9DIX - chains A and B of the 6 polymer chains in the assembly; structure by electron microscopy, 3.51 A resolution.

# Chain A
Name: Envelope glycoprotein H
Source organism: Human betaherpesvirus 5
UniProt: A8T7F0 (A8T7F0_HCMV); residue numbers follow UniProt; this construct covers 30-709
Chain sequence (680 residues; row label = number of the first residue in the row):
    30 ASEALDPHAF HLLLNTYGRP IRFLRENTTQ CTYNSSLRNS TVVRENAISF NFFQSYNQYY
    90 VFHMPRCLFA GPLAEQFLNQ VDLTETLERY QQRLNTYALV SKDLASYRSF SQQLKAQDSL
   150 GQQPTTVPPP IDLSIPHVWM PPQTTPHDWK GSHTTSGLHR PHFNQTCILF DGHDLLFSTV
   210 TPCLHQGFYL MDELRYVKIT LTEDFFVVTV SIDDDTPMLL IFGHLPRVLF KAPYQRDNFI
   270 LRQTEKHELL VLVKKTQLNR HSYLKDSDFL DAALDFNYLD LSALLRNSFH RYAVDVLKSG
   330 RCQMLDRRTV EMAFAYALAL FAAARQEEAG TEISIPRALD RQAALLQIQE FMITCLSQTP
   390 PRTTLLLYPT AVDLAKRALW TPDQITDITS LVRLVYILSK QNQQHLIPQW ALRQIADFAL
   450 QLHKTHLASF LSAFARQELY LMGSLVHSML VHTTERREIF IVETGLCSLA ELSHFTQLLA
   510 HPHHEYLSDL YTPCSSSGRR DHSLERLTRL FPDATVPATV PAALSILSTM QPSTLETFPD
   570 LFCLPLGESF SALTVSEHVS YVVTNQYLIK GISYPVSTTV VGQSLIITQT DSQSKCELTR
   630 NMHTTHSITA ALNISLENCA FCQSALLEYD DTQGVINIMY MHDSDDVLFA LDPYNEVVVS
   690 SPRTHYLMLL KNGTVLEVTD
Disordered / not traced: 30-73, 146-186, 708-709
Disulfide bonds: Cys196-Cys212, Cys496-Cys523, Cys572-Cys625, Cys648-Cys651
Covalent attachments: N-acetylglucosamine (NAG) linked to Asn193, Asn701

# Chain B
Name: Protein UL141
Source organism: Human betaherpesvirus 5
UniProt: Q6RJQ3 (UL141_HCMVM); residue numbers follow UniProt; this construct covers 30-279
Chain sequence (273 residues; row label = number of the first residue in the row):
    30 SFPFATADIA EKMWAENYET TSPAPVLVAE GEQVTIPCTV MTHSWPMVSI RARFCRSHDG
    90 SDELILDAVK GHRLMNGLQY RLPYATWNFS QLHLGQIFSL TFNVSTDTAG MYECVLRNYS
   150 HGLIMQRFVI LTQLETLSRP DEPCCTPALG RYSLGDQIWS PTPWRLRNHD CGMYRGFQRN
   210 YFYIGRADAE DCWKPACPDE EPDRCWTVIQ RYRLPGDCYR SQPHPPKFLP VTPAPPADID
   270 TGMSPWATRG GSGGGSLEVL FQGPGHHHHH HHH
Disordered / not traced: 30-32, 254-302
Differences from the reference sequence: expression tag (280-302)
Disulfide bonds: Cys67-Cys143, Cys84-Cys234
Covalent attachments: N-acetylglucosamine (NAG) linked to Asn117, Asn132, Asn147
Swiss-Prot annotation at these positions:
  - glycosylation (N-linked (GlcNAc...) asparagine): Asn117, Asn132, Asn147
  - natural variant: Ser30 (S30L: In strain: Isolate 8J and Isolate 16m), Thr35 (T35I: In strain: Isolate 45J), Thr135 (T135M: In strain: Isolate 2J, Isolate 10J and 6 more), Gly139 (G139S: In strain: Isolate 10J), Met202 (M202T: In strain: Isolate 2J, Isolate 10J and 8 more), Ala218 (A218V: In strain: Isolate 2J, Isolate 10J and 7 more)
From the paper describing this entry:
  - conformationally variable residues (order/disorder transition): Arg168 to Cys174, Asp199 to Gln207, Asp217 to Cys226

# Chain A / chain B interface
Contacting residue pairs (59; chain A residue first):
  Gln194(A) - Asp228(B)  hydrogen bond (side chain-backbone)
  Gln194(A) - Glu229(B)
  Thr195(A) - Arg85(B)
  Thr195(A) - Asp228(B)  hydrogen bond
  Ile197(A) - Arg85(B)
  Ile197(A) - Ser86(B)  hydrogen bond (backbone-side chain)
  Asp200(A) - Ser86(B)
  Asp200(A) - His87(B)
  Asp200(A) - Tyr109(B)
  Asp200(A) - Arg110(B)  salt bridge
  Gly201(A) - Tyr109(B)
  His214(A) - Glu229(B)
  Gln215(A) - Glu229(B)
  Gly216(A) - Glu229(B)  hydrogen bond (backbone-side chain)
  Tyr218(A) - Pro231(B)  hydrogen bond (side chain-backbone)
  Tyr218(A) - Asp232(B)  hydrogen bond (side chain-backbone)
  Tyr218(A) - Arg233(B)  hydrogen bond (side chain-backbone)
  Met220(A) - His253(B)
  Glu222(A) - Arg240(B)  salt bridge
  Tyr225(A) - Asp88(B)
  Tyr225(A) - Arg233(B)  hydrogen bond
  Thr238(A) - Asp88(B)
  Asp242(A) - Lys41(B)  salt bridge
  Asp243(A) - Arg80(B)
  Asp243(A) - Arg82(B)  salt bridge
  Asp243(A) - Gly89(B)
  Asp243(A) - Ser90(B)
  Asp243(A) - Arg233(B)  salt bridge
  Asp244(A) - Gly89(B)
  Thr245(A) - Asp37(B)
  Pro246(A) - Asp88(B)
  Gln378(A) - Arg204(B)
  Gln387(A) - Trp235(B)
  Gln387(A) - Pro252(B)
  Gln387(A) - His253(B)
  Thr388(A) - Trp235(B)
  Pro389(A) - Tyr203(B)
  Pro390(A) - Glu230(B)
  Pro390(A) - Pro231(B)
  Arg391(A) - Glu164(B)  salt bridge
  Arg391(A) - Tyr203(B)
  Arg391(A) - Arg208(B)
  Arg391(A) - Glu230(B)  hydrogen bond (backbone-backbone)
  Arg391(A) - Ser250(B)
  Thr393(A) - Arg204(B)
  Lys429(A) - Arg204(B)  hydrogen bond (backbone-side chain)
  Asn431(A) - Met202(B)  hydrogen bond (side chain-backbone)
  Asn431(A) - Tyr203(B)  hydrogen bond (side chain-backbone)
  Asn431(A) - Arg204(B)  hydrogen bond (side chain-backbone)
  Gln433(A) - Arg204(B)
  Gln433(A) - Gly205(B)  hydrogen bond (side chain-backbone)
  Leu479(A) - Pro169(B)
  Leu479(A) - Gly205(B)
  Leu479(A) - Phe206(B)
  Gln560(A) - His253(B)
  Glu565(A) - Arg168(B)  hydrogen bond (backbone-side chain)
  Glu565(A) - Tyr248(B)
  Phe571(A) - Arg168(B)
  Leu575(A) - His253(B)
Also at the interface, not in a pair above, chain A (43 interface residues in all): Arg118, Cys196, Lys227, Lys283, Ser386, Thr392, Ser428, Ser477, Met478, Thr566
Also at the interface, not in a pair above, chain B (37 interface residues in all): Phe33, Thr236, Val237, Gln251
From the paper, about this interface:
  - interface residues, chain B: Arg168(B), Asp199(B)

# Summary
43 residues of chain A face 37 of chain B across their interface, with 15 hydrogen bonds and 6 salt bridges.
Polar contacts include Asp200(A)-Arg110(B), Glu222(A)-Arg240(B) and Asp242(A)-Lys41(B). N-acetylglucosamine is
covalently linked to Asn193(A) and Asn701(A). The paper reports interface residues Arg168(B) and Asp199(B);
conformational variability at Arg168(B), Asp199(B) and Asp217(B).
Here chain A is Envelope glycoprotein H and chain B is Protein UL141, both from Human betaherpesvirus 5. Entry
9DIX (HCMV gH/UL116/UL141 3-mer complex, ectodomain) was determined by electron microscopy, deposited together
with 9DIY.
